Entry 4WQT (X-ray diffraction, 4.40 A resolution (low resolution: residue-level contacts below are approximate; hydrogen-bond / salt-bridge calls are withheld)); this record covers chains A and C of the 6 polymer chains in the assembly.

== Chain A ==
Molecule: DNA-directed RNA polymerase subunit alpha
Organism: Thermus thermophilus HB8
Notes: EC 2.7.7.6
UniProt: Q5SHR6 (RPOA_THET8); residue numbers follow UniProt; this construct covers 1-315
Chain sequence (315 residues; numbered 1 to 315; the number before each row is that of its first residue):
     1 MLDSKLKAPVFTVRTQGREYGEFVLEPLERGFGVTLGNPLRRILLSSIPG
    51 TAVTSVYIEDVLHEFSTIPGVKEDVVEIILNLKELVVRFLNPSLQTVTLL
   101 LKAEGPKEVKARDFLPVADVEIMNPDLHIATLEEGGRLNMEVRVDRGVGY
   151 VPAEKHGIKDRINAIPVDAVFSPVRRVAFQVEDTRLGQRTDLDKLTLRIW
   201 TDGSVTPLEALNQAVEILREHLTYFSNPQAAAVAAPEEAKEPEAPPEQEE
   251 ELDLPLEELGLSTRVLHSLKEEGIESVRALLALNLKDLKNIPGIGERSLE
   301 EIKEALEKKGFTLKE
Unresolved in the structure: 1-6, 230-315

== Chain C ==
Molecule: DNA-directed RNA polymerase subunit beta
Organism: Thermus thermophilus HB8
Notes: EC 2.7.7.6
UniProt: Q8RQE9 (RPOB_THET8); residue numbers follow UniProt; this construct covers 1-1119
Chain sequence (1119 residues; each row starts with the number of its first residue):
     1 MEIKRFGRIREVIPLPPLTEIQVESYRRALQADVPPEKRENVGIQAAFRE
    51 TFPIEEEDKGKGGLVLDFLEYRLGEPPFPQDECREKDLTYQAPLYARLQL
   101 IHKDTGLIKEDEVFLGHIPLMTEDGSFIINGADRVIVSQIHRSPGVYFTP
   151 DPARPGRYIASIIPLPKRGPWIDLEVEPNGVVSMKVNKRKFPLVLLLRVL
   201 GYDQETLARELGAYGELVQGLMDESVFAMRPEEALIRLFTLLRPGDPPKR
   251 DKAVAYVYGLIADPRRYDLGEAGRYKAEEKLGIRLSGRTLARFEDGEFKD
   301 EVFLPTLRYLFALTAGVPGHEVDDIDHLGNRRIRTVGELMTDQFRVGLAR
   351 LARGVRERMLMGSEDSLTPAKLVNSRPLEAAIREFFSRSQLSQFKDETNP
   401 LSSLRHKRRISALGPGGLTRERAGFDVRDVHRTHYGRICPVETPEGANIG
   451 LITSLAAYARVDELGFIRTPYRRVVGGVVTDEVVYMTATEEDRYTIAQAN
   501 TPLEGNRIAAERVVARRKGEPVIVSPEEVEFMDVSPKQVFSVNTNLIPFL
   551 EHDDANRALMGSNMQTQAVPLIRAQAPVVMTGLEERVVRDSLAALYAEED
   601 GEVAKVDGNRIVVRYEDGRLVEYPLRRFYRSNQGTALDQRPRVVVGQRVR
   651 KGDLLADGPASENGFLALGQNVLVAIMPFDGYNFEDAIVISEELLKRDFY
   701 TSIHIERYEIEARDTKLGPERITRDIPHLSEAALRDLDEEGVVRIGAEVK
   751 PGDILVGRTSFKGESEPTPEERLLRSIFGEKARDVKDTSLRVPPGEGGIV
   801 VRTVRLRRGDPGVELKPGVREVVRVYVAQKRKLQVGDKLANRHGNKGVVA
   851 KILPVEDMPHLPDGTPVDVILNPLGVPSRMNLGQILETHLGLAGYFLGQR
   901 YISPIFDGAKEPEIKELLAQAFEVYFGKRKGEGFGVDKREVEVLRRAEKL
   951 GLVTPGKTPEEQLKELFLQGKVVLYDGRTGEPIEGPIVVGQMFIMKLYHM
  1001 VEDKMHARSTGPYSLITQQPLGGKAQFGGQRFGEMEVWALEAYGAAHTLQ
  1051 EMLTLKSDDIEGRNAAYEAIIKGEDVPEPSVPESFRVLVKELQALALDVQ
  1101 TLDEKDNPVDIFEGLASKR
Unresolved in the structure: 57-62, 761-786, 1113-1119

== Chain A / chain C interface ==
Contacting residue pairs - 74 pairs, chain A then chain C:
  Arg-14(A) / Phe-934(C)
  Tyr-20(A) / Glu-932(C)
  Val-34(A) / Glu-981(C)
  Asn-38(A) / Gly-977(C)
  Asn-38(A) / Arg-978(C)
  Asn-38(A) / Thr-979(C)
  Asn-38(A) / Gly-980(C)
  Arg-41(A) / His-860(C)
  Arg-41(A) / Pro-866(C)
  Arg-42(A) / Glu-856(C)
  Arg-42(A) / Asp-857(C)
  Arg-42(A) / Gly-977(C)
  Arg-42(A) / Arg-978(C)
  Ser-46(A) / Glu-856(C)
  Leu-62(A) / Ile-745(C)
  Leu-62(A) / Gly-746(C)
  Leu-62(A) / Ile-799(C)
  His-63(A) / Ile-799(C)
  His-63(A) / Val-800(C)
  His-63(A) / Val-801(C)
  Glu-64(A) / Lys-830(C)
  Phe-65(A) / Phe-628(C)
  Phe-65(A) / Ile-703(C)
  Phe-65(A) / Ile-799(C)
  Phe-65(A) / Gln-829(C)
  Phe-65(A) / Lys-830(C)
  Thr-67(A) / Asn-609(C)
  Thr-67(A) / Arg-627(C)
  Pro-69(A) / Asp-607(C)
  Gly-70(A) / Asp-607(C)
  Val-71(A) / Gly-608(C)
  Lys-72(A) / Gly-608(C)
  Lys-72(A) / Pro-641(C)
  Lys-72(A) / Val-643(C)
  Lys-72(A) / Val-644(C)
  Asp-74(A) / Asp-638(C)
  Asp-74(A) / Arg-640(C)
  Val-76(A) / Lys-830(C)
  Leu-80(A) / Arg-573(C)
  Leu-80(A) / Asp-698(C)
  Lys-83(A) / Asp-698(C)
  Glu-133(A) / Lys-605(C)
  Glu-133(A) / Val-606(C)
  Glu-133(A) / Asp-607(C)
  Tyr-150(A) / Glu-692(C)
  Tyr-150(A) / Leu-695(C)
  Tyr-150(A) / Lys-696(C)
  Asn-163(A) / Arg-744(C)
  Asn-163(A) / Gly-746(C)
  Asp-168(A) / Lys-832(C)
  Arg-176(A) / Asp-863(C)
  Arg-176(A) / Thr-865(C)
  Val-177(A) / Gly-864(C)
  Ala-178(A) / Pro-862(C)
  Ala-178(A) / Asp-863(C)
  Ala-178(A) / Gly-864(C)
  Phe-179(A) / Asp-937(C)
  Phe-179(A) / Tyr-975(C)
  Phe-179(A) / Gly-980(C)
  Gln-180(A) / Arg-929(C)
  Gln-180(A) / Asp-937(C)
  Val-181(A) / Asp-937(C)
  Val-181(A) / Lys-938(C)
  Glu-182(A) / Phe-934(C)
  Glu-182(A) / Val-936(C)
  Glu-182(A) / Asp-937(C)
  Glu-182(A) / Lys-938(C)
  Asp-183(A) / Lys-938(C)
  Leu-192(A) / Lys-938(C)
  Asp-193(A) / Lys-938(C)
  Thr-196(A) / Phe-934(C)
  Arg-198(A) / Asp-863(C)
  Arg-198(A) / Arg-929(C)
  Arg-198(A) / Glu-932(C)
Other interface residues (no listed pair), chain A (43 interface residues in all): Ile-68, Ile-79, Ala-153, Glu-154, Lys-159, Thr-184, Lys-194
Other interface residues (no listed pair), chain C (53 interface residues in all): Arg-610, Val-645, Glu-748, Tyr-895, Gly-935, Arg-939

== Overview ==
The interface between chain A and chain C involves 43 residues on one side and 53 on the other.
Chain A is DNA-directed RNA polymerase subunit alpha and chain C is DNA-directed RNA polymerase subunit beta,
both from Thermus thermophilus HB8; the structure, Thermus thermophilus RNA polymerase complexed with an RNA
cleavage stimulating factor (a GreA/Gfh1 chimeric protein), was determined by X-ray diffraction (same
publication as 4WQS).
